PDB entry 3RBC | X-ray diffraction, 2.70 A resolution | chains C and S of the 24 polymer chains in the assembly

[Chain C (and S)]
Name: Ferritin, middle subunit
From: Rana catesbeiana
Notes: EC 1.16.3.1; chain S of this document is another copy of the same molecule, construct and numbering; everything in this record applies to it too
UniProtKB: P07798 (FRI2_RANCA); residues 0-175 here correspond to UniProt positions 1-176 (UniProt number = residue number + 1)
Sequence (176 residues; row label = number of the first residue in the row; numbering starts at 0):
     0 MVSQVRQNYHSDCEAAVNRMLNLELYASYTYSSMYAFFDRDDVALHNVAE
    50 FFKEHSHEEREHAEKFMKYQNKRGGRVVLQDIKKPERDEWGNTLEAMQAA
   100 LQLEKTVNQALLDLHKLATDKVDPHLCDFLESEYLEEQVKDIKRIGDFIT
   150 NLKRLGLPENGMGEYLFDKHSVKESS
Not modelled in the structure: 173-175
Curated features (UniProtKB/Swiss-Prot):
  - binding site (Fe cation): Glu23, Glu58, His61, Glu103, Gln137, Asp140
Metal / ion sites: Fe ion site 1: Glu23, Glu58, His61; Fe ion site 2: Glu58, Glu103

[Chain C / chain S interface]
Pairs across the interface - 25 pairs, chain C then chain S:
  Leu100(C) with Gln3(S)
  Lys104(C) with Gln3(S); Arg5(S), hydrogen bond (side chain-backbone); Gln6(S), hydrogen bond (backbone-side chain)
  Asn107(C) with Gln6(S), hydrogen bond
  Gln108(C) with Gln6(S)
  Leu111(C) with Asn7(S); Pro123(S), hydrophobic
  His114(C) with Pro123(S)
  Glu130(C) with Asp127(S); Glu130(S)
  Leu134(C) with Pro123(S), hydrophobic; His124(S)
  Glu135(C) with Lys71(S), salt bridge; His124(S), salt bridge
  Val138(C) with His124(S)
  Lys139(C) with Lys71(S)
  Ile141(C) with Val4(S); Gln6(S)
  Lys142(C) with Val4(S); Asn70(S); Lys71(S)
  Gly145(C) with Gln3(S), hydrogen bond (backbone-side chain)
  Ile148(C) with Gln3(S)
  Thr149(C) with Gln3(S), hydrogen bond
Other interface residues (no listed pair), chain C (17 interface residues in all): Lys115
Other interface residues (no listed pair), chain S (12 interface residues in all): Val121

[In short]
Chain C and chain S form an interface of 17 and 12 residues respectively, with 5 hydrogen bonds and 2 salt
bridges. Polar contacts include Glu135(C)-Lys71(S), Glu135(C)-His124(S) and Lys104(C)-Arg5(S). From UniProt: 6
Fe cation-binding residues on chain C.
Both chains are Ferritin, middle subunit (Rana catesbeiana). Entry 3RBC (Bullfrog M ferritin with iron(III)
bound to the ferroxidase site) was determined by X-ray diffraction, deposited together with 4DAS, 3RGD and
3RE7.
